Entry 1WYU (X-ray diffraction, 2.10 A resolution); this record covers chains B and D of the 4 polymer chains in the assembly.

[Chain B (and D)]
Name: glycine dehydrogenase subunit 2 (P-protein)
From: Thermus thermophilus
Notes: EC 1.4.4.2; chain D of this document is another copy of the same molecule, construct and numbering; everything in this record applies to it too
UniProtKB: Q5SKW7 (Q5SKW7_THET8); numbering as in UniProt (aligned over 1-474)
Sequence (474 residues; row label = number of the first residue in the row):
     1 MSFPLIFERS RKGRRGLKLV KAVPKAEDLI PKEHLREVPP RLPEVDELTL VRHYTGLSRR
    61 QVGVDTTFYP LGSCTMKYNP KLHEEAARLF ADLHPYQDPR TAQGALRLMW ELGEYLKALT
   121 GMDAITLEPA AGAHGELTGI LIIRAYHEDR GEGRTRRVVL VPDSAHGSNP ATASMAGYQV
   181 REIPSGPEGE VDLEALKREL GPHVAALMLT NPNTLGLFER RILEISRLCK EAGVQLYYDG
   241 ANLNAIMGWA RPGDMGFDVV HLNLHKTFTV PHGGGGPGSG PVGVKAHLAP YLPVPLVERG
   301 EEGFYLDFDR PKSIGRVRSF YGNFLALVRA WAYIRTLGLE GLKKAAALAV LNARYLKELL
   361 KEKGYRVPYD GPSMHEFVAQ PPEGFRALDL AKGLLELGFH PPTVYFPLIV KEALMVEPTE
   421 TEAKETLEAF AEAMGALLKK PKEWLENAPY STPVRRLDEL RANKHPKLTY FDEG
Not modelled in the structure: 1
Covalent attachments: pyridoxal phosphate (PLP) linked to Lys266
Ligand contacts: pyridoxal phosphate (PLP): Ser73, Ala131, Gly132, Ala133, Glu136, His166, Ser168, Asn169, Thr210, Thr214, Asp239, Ala241, Asn263, His265

[How chain B and chain D interact]
Residue-residue contacts - 45 pairs, chain B then chain D:
  Arg11(B) - Glu425(D)
  Arg14(B) - Ala423(D)
  Arg14(B) - Glu425(D)  salt bridge
  Asp46(B) - Thr421(D)
  Glu47(B) - Tyr78(D)  hydrogen bond
  Leu48(B) - Val64(D)
  Leu48(B) - Tyr78(D)  hydrophobic
  Leu48(B) - Thr421(D)
  Leu48(B) - Glu422(D)
  Val51(B) - Asp65(D)
  Val51(B) - Tyr78(D)
  Arg52(B) - Val64(D)  hydrogen bond (side chain-backbone)
  Arg52(B) - Asp65(D)
  Arg52(B) - Thr67(D)  hydrogen bond (side chain-backbone)
  Arg52(B) - Phe68(D)
  Arg52(B) - Glu422(D)  salt bridge
  Thr55(B) - Asp65(D)
  Thr55(B) - Thr66(D)
  Ser58(B) - Arg59(D)  hydrogen bond (backbone-side chain)
  Arg59(B) - Ser58(D)  hydrogen bond (side chain-backbone)
  Arg59(B) - Arg59(D)
  Arg59(B) - Gln61(D)  hydrogen bond (side chain-backbone)
  Arg59(B) - Thr66(D)
  Gln61(B) - Arg59(D)  hydrogen bond (backbone-side chain)
  Val64(B) - Leu48(D)
  Val64(B) - Arg52(D)  hydrogen bond (backbone-side chain)
  Asp65(B) - Val51(D)
  Asp65(B) - Arg52(D)
  Asp65(B) - Thr55(D)
  Thr66(B) - Thr55(D)
  Thr66(B) - Arg59(D)
  Thr67(B) - Arg52(D)  hydrogen bond (backbone-side chain)
  Phe68(B) - Arg52(D)
  Tyr78(B) - Glu47(D)  hydrogen bond
  Tyr78(B) - Leu48(D)  hydrophobic
  Tyr78(B) - Val51(D)
  Glu85(B) - Arg88(D)  salt bridge
  Arg88(B) - Glu85(D)  salt bridge
  Arg88(B) - Arg88(D)
  Thr421(B) - Leu48(D)
  Glu422(B) - Leu48(D)
  Glu422(B) - Arg52(D)  salt bridge
  Ala423(B) - Arg14(D)
  Glu425(B) - Arg11(D)  salt bridge
  Glu425(B) - Arg14(D)  salt bridge
Interface residues without a listed pair, chain B (27 interface residues in all): Arg9, Val62, Pro80, Lys81
Interface residues without a listed pair, chain D (28 interface residues in all): Arg9, Asp46, Val62, Tyr69, Pro80, Lys81

[Summary]
27 residues of chain B face 28 of chain D across their interface; the contacts include 10 hydrogen bonds and 7
salt bridges. Polar contacts include Arg14(B)-Glu425(D), Arg52(B)-Glu422(D) and Glu85(B)-Arg88(D). Covalently
linked pyridoxal phosphate: at Lys266(B).
Both chains are glycine dehydrogenase subunit 2 (P-protein) (Thermus thermophilus). Entry 1WYU (Crystal
structure of glycine decarboxylase (P-protein) of the glycine cleavage system, in holo form) was determined by
X-ray diffraction together with 1WYT and 1WYV from the same study.
